PDB entry 4FA5 | X-ray diffraction, 1.94 A resolution | chains A and C of the 6 polymer chains in the assembly

[Chain A]
Molecule: Methylamine utilization protein MauG
From: Paracoccus denitrificans
Notes: EC 1.-.-.-
UniProtKB: Q51658 (MAUG_PARDP); residues 1-367 here correspond to UniProt positions 21-387 (UniProt number = residue number + 20)
Amino-acid sequence (373 residues; row label = number of the first residue in the row):
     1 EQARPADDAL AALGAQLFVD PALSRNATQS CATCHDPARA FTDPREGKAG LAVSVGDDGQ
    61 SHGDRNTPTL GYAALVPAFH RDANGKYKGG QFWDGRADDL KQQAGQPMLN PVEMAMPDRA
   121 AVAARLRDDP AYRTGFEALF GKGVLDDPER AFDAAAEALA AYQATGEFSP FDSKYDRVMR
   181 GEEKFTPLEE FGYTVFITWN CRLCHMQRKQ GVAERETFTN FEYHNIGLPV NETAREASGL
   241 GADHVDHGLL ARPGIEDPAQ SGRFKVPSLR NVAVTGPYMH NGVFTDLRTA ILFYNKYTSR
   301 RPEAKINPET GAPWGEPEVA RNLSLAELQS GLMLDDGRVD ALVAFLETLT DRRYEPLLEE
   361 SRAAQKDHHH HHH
Unresolved in the structure: 1-5, 360-373
Covalent attachments: heme c (HEC) linked to Cys31, Cys34, Cys201, Cys204
Sequence notes: expression tag (368-373)
Ion coordination: heme c Fe site 1 near His35 (its only coordinating residue here); Ca2+: Asn66, Thr275, Pro277; heme c Fe site 2: His205, Tyr294; Na+: Leu250, Arg252, Ile255
Residues lining bound ligands:
  - heme c (HEC), molecule 1: Gln29, Ser30, His35, Arg45, Ser54, Val55, Gly56, Arg65, Asn66, Thr67, Pro68, Thr69, Leu70, Gln91, Phe92, Trp93, Asp94, Arg96, Leu100, Gln103, Ala104, Pro107, Met108, Glu113, Met114, Leu159, Gln163, Lys265
  - heme c (HEC), molecule 2: Trp93, Phe196, Asn200, His205, His224, Ile226, Leu228, Phe264, Lys265, Val266, Pro267, Leu269, Val272, Tyr278, Met279, His280, Leu287, Ala290, Ile291, Tyr294, Ser324, Glu327, Leu328, Leu334, Leu342, Leu346
What the authors report for this chain:
  - mutagenesis - W199F: abolished catalytic activity on preMADH
  - mutagenesis - W199F: abolished catalytic activity on TTQ biosynthesis

[Chain C]
Molecule: Methylamine dehydrogenase light chain
From: Paracoccus denitrificans
Notes: EC 1.4.9.1
UniProtKB: P22619 (DHML_PARDE); residues 1-131 here correspond to UniProt positions 58-188 (UniProt number = residue number + 57)
Amino-acid sequence (137 residues; each row starts with the number of its first residue):
     1 ADAPAGTDPR AKWVPQDNDI QACDYWRHCS IDGNICDCSG GSLTNCPPGT KLATASWVAS
    61 CYNPTDGQSY LIAYRDCCGY NVSGRCPCLN TEGELPVYRP EFANDIIWCF GAEDDAMTYH
   121 CTISPIVGKA SHHHHHH
Unresolved in the structure: 1-6, 136-137
Disulfides: Cys23-Cys88, Cys29-Cys61, Cys36-Cys121, Cys38-Cys86, Cys46-Cys77, Cys78-Cys109
Covalent attachments: covalent link Trp57-Trp108
Modified / non-standard residues: Trp57 (7-hydroxy-l-tryptophan; 0AF)
Sequence notes: expression tag (132-137)

[How chain A and chain C interact]
Contacting residue pairs (32):
  Met179(A) with Ala130(C), hydrophobic
  Glu190(A) with His132(C); His133(C), hydrogen bond (side chain-backbone)
  Phe191(A) with Glu101(C)
  Tyr193(A) with Leu71(C), hydrophobic; Lys129(C); Ala130(C), hydrophobic
  Thr194(A) with Val58(C); Glu101(C); Phe102(C); His132(C)
  Ile197(A) with Val58(C), hydrophobic; Leu71(C), hydrophobic
  Thr198(A) with Ser56(C), hydrogen bond (backbone-side chain); Val58(C); Glu101(C)
  Trp199(A) with Glu101(C), hydrogen bond
  Arg202(A) with Thr54(C), hydrogen bond (side chain-backbone); Arg75(C)
  Leu203(A) with Thr54(C)
  Gln210(A) with Thr44(C), hydrogen bond; Ile126(C)
  Gly211(A) with Ile126(C), hydrogen bond (backbone-backbone); Val127(C)
  Val212(A) with Tyr70(C), hydrophobic; Gly128(C); Lys129(C)
  Ser330(A) with Phe110(C); Gly111(C), hydrogen bond (backbone-backbone)
  Leu332(A) with Trp108(C), hydrophobic
  Arg338(A) with Pro100(C); Glu101(C), salt bridge
Interface residues without a listed pair, chain A (20 interface residues in all): Val195, Lys209, Ala326, Gln329
Interface residues without a listed pair, chain C (25 interface residues in all): Ala55, Trp57, Ala73, Pro125, Ser131

[Overview]
20 residues of chain A face 25 of chain C across their interface, with 7 hydrogen bonds and 1 salt bridge.
Among the polar pairs are Arg338(A)-Glu101(C), Glu190(A)-His133(C) and Thr198(A)-Ser56(C). From the paper:
W199F of chain A abolishes catalytic activity on preMADH; W199F of chain A abolishes catalytic activity on TTQ
biosynthesis.
Here chain A is Methylamine utilization protein MauG and chain C is Methylamine dehydrogenase light chain,
both from Paracoccus denitrificans. Entry 4FA5 (Crystal Structure of WT MauG in Complex with Pre-Methylamine
Dehydrogenase Aged 20 Days) was determined by X-ray diffraction (same publication as 4FA1, 4FA4, 4FA9, 4FAN,
4FAV and 4FB1).
